Entry 6BCY (X-ray diffraction, 2.30 A resolution); this record covers chains A and B of the 4 polymer chains in the assembly.

Chain A (and B):
Molecule: 14-3-3 protein theta
Source organism: Homo sapiens
Notes: chain B of this document is another copy of the same molecule, construct and numbering; everything in this record applies to it too
Reference sequence: Q3SZI4 (1433T_BOVIN); residue numbers follow UniProt; this construct covers 1-245
Sequence (245 residues; row label = number of the first residue in the row):
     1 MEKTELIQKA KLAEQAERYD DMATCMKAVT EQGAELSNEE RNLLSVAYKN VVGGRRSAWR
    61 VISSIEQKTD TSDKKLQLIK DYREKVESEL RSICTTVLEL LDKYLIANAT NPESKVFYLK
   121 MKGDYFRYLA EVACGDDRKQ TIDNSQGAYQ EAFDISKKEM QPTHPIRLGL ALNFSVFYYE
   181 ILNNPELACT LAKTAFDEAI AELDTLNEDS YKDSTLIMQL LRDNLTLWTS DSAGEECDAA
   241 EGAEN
Not modelled in the structure: 231-245
UniProt features mapped onto this chain:
  - site (Interaction with phosphoserine on interacting protein): Arg56, Arg127
  - modified residue: Met1 (N-acetylmethionine), Lys3 (N6-acetyllysine), Lys49 (N6-acetyllysine), Lys68 (N6-acetyllysine), Tyr82 (3'-nitrotyrosine), Ser92 (Phosphoserine), Tyr104 (3'-nitrotyrosine), Lys115 (N6-acetyllysine), Ser232 (Phosphoserine)
  - cross-link: Lys49 (Glycyl lysine isopeptide (Lys-Gly) (interchain with G-Cter in SUMO2))

How chain A and chain B interact:
Residue-residue contacts - 32 pairs, chain A then chain B:
  Glu5(A) - Leu78(B)
  Gln8(A) - Lys75(B)
  Leu12(A) - Ile65(B)  hydrophobic
  Leu12(A) - Ile79(B)  hydrophobic
  Leu12(A) - Tyr82(B)  hydrophobic
  Ala13(A) - Tyr82(B)
  Gln15(A) - Val61(B)
  Ala16(A) - Ala58(B)  hydrophobic
  Ala16(A) - Val61(B)
  Ala16(A) - Ile62(B)  hydrophobic
  Arg18(A) - Ala58(B)
  Arg18(A) - Tyr82(B)  hydrogen bond
  Arg18(A) - Val86(B)
  Arg18(A) - Glu89(B)  salt bridge
  Asp21(A) - Tyr82(B)  hydrogen bond
  Ala58(A) - Ala16(B)
  Ala58(A) - Arg18(B)
  Val61(A) - Gln15(B)
  Val61(A) - Ala16(B)
  Ile62(A) - Ala16(B)  hydrophobic
  Ile65(A) - Leu12(B)  hydrophobic
  Ile65(A) - Gln15(B)
  Lys75(A) - Gln8(B)
  Leu78(A) - Glu5(B)
  Leu78(A) - Leu12(B)  hydrophobic
  Ile79(A) - Leu12(B)  hydrophobic
  Tyr82(A) - Lys9(B)
  Tyr82(A) - Ala13(B)
  Tyr82(A) - Arg18(B)  hydrogen bond
  Tyr82(A) - Asp21(B)  hydrogen bond
  Val86(A) - Arg18(B)
  Glu89(A) - Arg18(B)  salt bridge
Other interface residues (no listed pair), chain A (23 interface residues in all): Met1, Lys9, Arg55, Ser57, Lys85
Other interface residues (no listed pair), chain B (22 interface residues in all): Glu17, Arg55, Lys85

In short:
The interface between chain A and chain B involves 23 residues on one side and 22 on the other, with 4
hydrogen bonds and 2 salt bridges. Polar pairs include Arg18(A)-Glu89(B), Arg18(A)-Tyr82(B) and
Asp21(A)-Tyr82(B).
Both chains are 14-3-3 protein theta (Homo sapiens). Entry 6BCY (Complex of 14-3-3 theta with an IRSp53
peptide phosphorylated at T360) was determined by X-ray diffraction together with 6BQT, 6BCR, 6BD1 and 6BD2
from the same study.
